PDB entry 1IW7 | X-ray diffraction, 2.60 A resolution | chains C and F of the 6 polymer chains in the assembly

Chain C:
Protein: RNA polymerase beta subunit
Organism: Thermus thermophilus
Notes: EC 2.7.7.6
Chain sequence (1119 residues; each row starts with the number of its first residue):
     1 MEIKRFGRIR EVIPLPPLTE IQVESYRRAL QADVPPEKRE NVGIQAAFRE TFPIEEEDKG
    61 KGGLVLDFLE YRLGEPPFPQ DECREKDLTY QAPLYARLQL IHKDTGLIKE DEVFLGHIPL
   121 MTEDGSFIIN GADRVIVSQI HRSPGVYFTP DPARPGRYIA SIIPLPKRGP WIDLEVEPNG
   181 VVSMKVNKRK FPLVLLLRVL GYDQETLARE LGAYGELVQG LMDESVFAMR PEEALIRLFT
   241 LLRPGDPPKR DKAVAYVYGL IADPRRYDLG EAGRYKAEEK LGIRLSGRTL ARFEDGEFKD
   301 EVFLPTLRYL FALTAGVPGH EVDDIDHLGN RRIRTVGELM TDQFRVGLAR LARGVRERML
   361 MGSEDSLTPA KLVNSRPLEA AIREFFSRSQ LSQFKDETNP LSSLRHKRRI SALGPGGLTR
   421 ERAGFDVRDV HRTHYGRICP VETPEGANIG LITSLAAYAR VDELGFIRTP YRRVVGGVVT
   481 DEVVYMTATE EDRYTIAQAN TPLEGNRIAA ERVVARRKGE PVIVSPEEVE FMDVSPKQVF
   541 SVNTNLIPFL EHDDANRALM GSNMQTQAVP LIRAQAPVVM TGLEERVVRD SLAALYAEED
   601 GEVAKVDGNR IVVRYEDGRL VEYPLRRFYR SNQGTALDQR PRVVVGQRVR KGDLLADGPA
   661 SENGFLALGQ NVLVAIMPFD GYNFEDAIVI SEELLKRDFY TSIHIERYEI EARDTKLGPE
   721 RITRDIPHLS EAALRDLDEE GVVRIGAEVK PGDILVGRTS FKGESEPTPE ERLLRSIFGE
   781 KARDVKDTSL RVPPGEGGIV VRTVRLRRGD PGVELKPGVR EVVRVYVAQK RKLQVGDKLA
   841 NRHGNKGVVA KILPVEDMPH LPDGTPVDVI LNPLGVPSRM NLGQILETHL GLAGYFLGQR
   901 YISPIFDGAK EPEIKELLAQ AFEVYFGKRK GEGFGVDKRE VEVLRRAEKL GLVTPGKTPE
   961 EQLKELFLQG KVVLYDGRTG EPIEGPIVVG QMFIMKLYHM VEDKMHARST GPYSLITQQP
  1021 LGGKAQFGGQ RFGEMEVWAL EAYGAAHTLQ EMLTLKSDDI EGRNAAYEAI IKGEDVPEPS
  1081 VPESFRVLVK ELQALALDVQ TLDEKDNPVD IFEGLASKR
Bound ions: Mg2+ site 1 near R10 (its only coordinating residue here); Mg2+ site 2 near K103 (its only coordinating residue here); Mg2+ site 3: E175, K185; Mg2+ site 4 near N187 (its only coordinating residue here); Mg2+ site 5 near Q204 (its only coordinating residue here); Mg2+ site 6 near E210 (its only coordinating residue here); Mg2+ site 7 near E216 (its only coordinating residue here); Mg2+ site 8: F239, D246; Mg2+ site 9 near D268 (its only coordinating residue here); Mg2+ site 10 near D426 (its only coordinating residue here); Mg2+ site 11: V474, G476; Mg2+ site 12 near D481 (its only coordinating residue here); 13 more Mg2+ sites not listed

Chain F:
Protein: RNA polymerase sigma-70 subunit
Organism: Thermus thermophilus
Notes: EC 2.7.7.6
Chain sequence (423 residues; row label = number of the first residue in the row):
     1 MKKSKRKNAQ AQEAQETEVL VQEEAEELPE FPEGEPDPDL EDPDLALEDD LLDLPEEGEG
    61 LDLEEEEEDL PIPKISTSDP VRQYLHEIGQ VPLLTLEEEV ELARKVEEGM EAIKKLSEIT
   121 GLDPDLIREV VRAKILGSAR VRHIPGLKET LDPKTVEEID QKLKSLPKEH KRYLHIAREG
   181 EAARQHLIEA NLRLVVSIAK KYTGRGLSFL DLIQEGNQGL IRAVEKFEYK RRFKFSTYAT
   241 WWIRQAINRA IADQARTIRI PVHMVETINK LSRTARQLQQ ELGREPTYEE IAEAMGPGWD
   301 AKRVEETLKI AQEPVSLETP IGDEKDSFYG DFIPDEHLPS PVDAATQSLL SEELEKALSK
   361 LSEREAMVLK LRKGLIDGRE HTLEEVGAFF GVTRERIRQI ENKALRKLKY HESRTRKLRD
   421 FLD
Unresolved in the structure: 1-73, 379-383
Bound ions: Mg2+ site 1 near R104 (its only coordinating residue here); Mg2+ site 2 near K234 (its only coordinating residue here); Mg2+ site 3 near E266 (its only coordinating residue here); Mg2+ site 4 near F328 (its only coordinating residue here); Mg2+ site 5: D335, L338; Mg2+ site 6: L354, E355; Mg2+ site 7 near F389 (its only coordinating residue here); Mg2+ site 8 near Y410 (its only coordinating residue here); Mg2+ site 9 near R414 (its only coordinating residue here)

Chain C / chain F interface:
Contacting residue pairs (41):
  F114(C) with L282(F)
  S375(C) with Q279(F)
  R376(C) with Q279(F), hydrogen bond; E285(F), salt bridge
  H728(C) with D423(F), hydrogen bond (side chain-backbone)
  L729(C) with R419(F)
  P769(C) with K373(F)
  E770(C) with L354(F)
  E771(C) with D423(F)
  L774(C) with F421(F), hydrophobic
  I777(C) with L405(F), hydrophobic; L408(F), hydrophobic; K409(F), hydrogen bond (backbone-side chain)
  F778(C) with K409(F); R416(F)
  T1010(C) with P341(F)
  Y1013(C) with I333(F); P334(F); D335(F), hydrogen bond (backbone-backbone)
  S1014(C) with G330(F), hydrogen bond (side chain-backbone); D331(F); I333(F); D335(F)
  L1015(C) with G330(F); I333(F), hydrogen bond (backbone-backbone); P334(F)
  I1016(C) with L317(F), hydrophobic; G330(F)
  Q1018(C) with L338(F)
  Q1019(C) with D331(F)
  L1021(C) with D331(F); F332(F)
  R1063(C) with P341(F)
  N1064(C) with P339(F); P341(F)
  Y1067(C) with P341(F); A345(F), hydrophobic
  E1068(C) with A344(F); S348(F)
  K1072(C) with S348(F), hydrogen bond; E352(F), salt bridge
Other interface residues (no listed pair), chain C (34 interface residues in all): A370, K762, L773, P817, G818, G1011, P1012, T1017, P1020, I1060
Other interface residues (no listed pair), chain F (36 interface residues in all): Q280, G283, Y288, E305, K309, S340, V342, L350, S351, S413

Summary:
Chain C and chain F form an interface of 34 and 36 residues respectively; the contacts include 7 hydrogen
bonds and 2 salt bridges. Among the polar pairs are R376(C)-E285(F), K1072(C)-E352(F) and R376(C)-Q279(F). The
Mg2+ site 3 is built by E175(C) and K185(C).
Here chain C is RNA polymerase beta subunit and chain F is RNA polymerase sigma-70 subunit, both from Thermus
thermophilus. Entry 1IW7 (Crystal structure of the RNA polymerase holoenzyme from Thermus thermophilus at 2.6A
resolution) was determined by X-ray diffraction.
